Entry 9V5H (electron microscopy, 4.00 A resolution); this record covers chains F and J of the 12 polymer chains in the assembly.

Chain F:
Name: Bifunctional polymyxin resistance protein ArnA
From: Escherichia coli
Notes: EC 2.1.2.13, 1.1.1.305
Reference sequence: P77398 (ARNA_ECOLI); residues 1-300 here = UniProt positions 1-300
Sequence (300 residues; row label = number of the first residue in the row):
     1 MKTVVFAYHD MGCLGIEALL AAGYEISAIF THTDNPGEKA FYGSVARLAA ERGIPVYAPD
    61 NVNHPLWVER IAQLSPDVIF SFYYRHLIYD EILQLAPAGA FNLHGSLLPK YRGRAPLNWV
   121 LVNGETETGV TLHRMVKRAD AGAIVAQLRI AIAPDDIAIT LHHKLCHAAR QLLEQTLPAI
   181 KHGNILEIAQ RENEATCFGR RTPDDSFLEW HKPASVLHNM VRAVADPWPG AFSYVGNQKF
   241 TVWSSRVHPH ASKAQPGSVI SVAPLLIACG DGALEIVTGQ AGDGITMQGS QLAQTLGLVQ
Not modelled in the structure: 35-40, 250-252
Curated features (UniProtKB/Swiss-Prot):
  - active site: His104 (Proton donor)
  - binding site ((6R)-10-formyltetrahydrofolate): His86 to Ile88, Arg114, Val136 to Asp140
  - site: Asn102 (Transition state stabilizer), Asp140 (Raises pKa of active site His)
  - mutagenesis: Asn102 (N102A: No formyltransferase activity), His104 (H104A: 25-fold lower formyltransferase activity; H104K: Less than 1% residual formyltransferase activity), Asp140 (D140A/N: Less than 1% residual formyltransferase activity)
From the paper describing this entry:
  - conformationally variable residues (loop rearrangement): Pro65 to Ser75

Chain J:
Name: Bifunctional polymyxin resistance protein ArnA
From: Escherichia coli
Notes: EC 2.1.2.13, 1.1.1.305
Reference sequence: P77398 (ARNA_ECOLI); residue numbers follow UniProt; this construct covers 317-657
Sequence (342 residues; row label = number of the first residue in the row):
   316 MRVLILGVNG FIGNHLTERL LREDHYEVYG LDIGSDAISR FLNHPHFHFV EGDISIHSEW
   376 IEYHVKKCDV VLPLVAIATP IEYTRNPLRV FELDFEENLR IIRYCVKYRK RIIFPSTSEV
   436 YGMCSDKYFD EDHSNLIVGP VNKPRWIYSV SKQLLDRVIW AYGEKEGLQF TLFRPFNWMG
   496 PRLDNLNAAR IGSSRAITQL ILNLVEGSPI KLIDGGKQKR CFTDIRDGIE ALYRIIENAG
   556 NRCDGEIINI GNPENEASIE ELGEMLLASF EKHPLRHHFP PFAGFRVVES SSYYGKGYQD
   616 VEHRKPSIRN AHRCLDWEPK IDMQETIDET LDFFLRTVDL TD
Not modelled in the structure: 604-615
Construct notes: initiating methionine (316)
Curated features (UniProtKB/Swiss-Prot):
  - active site: Glu434 (Proton acceptor), Arg619 (Proton donor)
  - binding site (NAD(+)): Asp347, Asp368, Ile369
  - binding site (UDP-alpha-D-glucuronate): Ala393, Tyr398, Thr432, Ser433, Arg460, Asn492, Lys526 to Arg535, Tyr613
  - mutagenesis: Ser433 (S433A: 40-fold lower specific activity; S433T: No activity), Glu434 (E434A: 100-fold lower specific activity; E434Q: No activity), Arg619 (R619E/Y: No activity; R619M: 400-fold lower activity)

Chain F / chain J interface:
Residue-residue contacts (5):
  Asn63(F) - Arg624(J)
  His64(F) - His448(J)  hydrogen bond
  Arg85(F) - Arg628(J)  hydrogen bond (backbone-side chain)
  Leu87(F) - Arg628(J)
  Gly199(F) - Arg557(J)
Other interface residues (no listed pair), chain F (13 interface residues in all): Asn61, Tyr89, Arg114, Cys197, Phe198, Arg200, Arg201, Pro203
Other interface residues (no listed pair), chain J (8 interface residues in all): Asp445, Gly555, Asn556, Asp631

In short:
13 residues of chain F face 8 of chain J across their interface, with 2 hydrogen bonds. Among the polar pairs
are His64(F)-His448(J) and Arg85(F)-Arg628(J). UniProt lists active-site residue His104(F), 9
(6R)-10-formyltetrahydrofolate-binding residues and 3 mutagenesis sites on chain F; active-site residues
Glu434(J) and Arg619(J) on chain J. The paper reports conformational variability at Pro65(F).
Here chain F is Bifunctional polymyxin resistance protein ArnA and chain J is Bifunctional polymyxin
resistance protein ArnA, both from Escherichia coli. Entry 9V5H (cryo-EM structure of hexameric ArnA) was
determined by electron microscopy, deposited together with 9V5R.
